PDB entry 7P7O | X-ray diffraction, 1.87 A resolution | chains BBB and CCC of the 3 polymer chains in the assembly

== Chain BBB ==
Name: Urease subunit beta
From: Sporosarcina pasteurii
Notes: EC 3.5.1.5
UniProtKB: P41021 (URE2_SPOPA); numbering as in UniProt (aligned over 5-126)
Chain sequence (122 residues; row label = number of the first residue in the row):
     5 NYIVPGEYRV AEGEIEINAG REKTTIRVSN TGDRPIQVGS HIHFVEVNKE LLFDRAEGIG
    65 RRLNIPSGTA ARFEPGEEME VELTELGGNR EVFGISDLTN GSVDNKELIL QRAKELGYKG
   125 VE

== Chain CCC ==
Name: Urease subunit alpha
From: Sporosarcina pasteurii
Notes: EC 3.5.1.5
UniProtKB: P41020 (URE1_SPOPA); numbering as in UniProt; present here: 1-34, 36-570
Chain sequence (570 residues; each row starts with the number of its first residue):
     1 MKINRQQYAE SYGPTVGDQV RLADTDLWIE VEKDYTTYGD EANFGGGKVL REGMGENGTY
    61 TRTENVLDLL LTNALILDYT GIYKADIGVK DGYIVGIGKG GNPDIMDGVT PNMIVGTATE
   121 VIAAEGKIVT AGGIDTHVHF INPDQVDVAL ANGITTLFGG GTGPAEGSKA TTVTPGPWNI
   181 EKMLKSTEGL PINVGILGKG HGSSIAPIME QIDAGAAGLK IHEDWGATPA SIDRSLTVAD
   241 EADVQVAIHS DTLNEAGFLE DTLRAINGRV IHSFHVEGAG GGHAPDIMAM AGHPNVLPSS
   301 TNPTRPFTVN TIDEHLDMLM VCHHLKQNIP EDVAFADSRI RPETIAAEDI LHDLGIISMM
   361 STDALAMGRA GEMVLRTWQT ADKMKKQRGP LAEEKNGSDN FRAKRYVSKY TINPAIAQGI
   421 AHEVGSIEEG KFADLVLWEP KFFGVKADRV IKGGIIAYAQ IGDPSASIPT PQPVMGRRMY
   481 GTVGDLIHDT NITFMSKSSI QQGVPAKLGL KRRIGTVKNC RNIGKKDMKW NDVTTDIDIN
   541 PETYEVKVDG EVLTCEPVKE LPMAQRYFLF
Not modelled in the structure: 331-337
Sequence notes: insertion (35)
Modified / non-standard residues: K220 (lysine nz-carboxylic acid; KCX)
UniProt features mapped onto this chain:
  - active site: H323 (Proton donor)
  - binding site (Ni(2+)): H137, H139, K220, H249, H275, D363
  - binding site (substrate): H139, A170, H222, H249, A366
  - modified residue: K220 (N6-carboxylysine)
Bound ions: Ni2+ site 1: H137, H139, K220, D363 (together with oxygen atom); Ni2+ site 2: K220, H249, H275 (together with oxygen atom); triethylphosphanuidylgold(1+) Au site 1 near C322 (its only coordinating residue here); triethylphosphanuidylgold(1+) Au site 2 near C555 (its only coordinating residue here)
Small-molecule neighbours:
  - triethylphosphanuidylgold(1+) (AUF), molecule 1: K169, A170, M318, V321, C322, L325, Q327, A366, M367, I468
  - triethylphosphanuidylgold(1+) (AUF), molecule 2: A279, G280, G281, M318, L319, C322, I329, R339, I340, M367
  - triethylphosphanuidylgold(1+) (AUF), molecule 3: Q387, R388, T554, C555, E556
  - oxygen atom (O): H137, H139, K220, H249, H275, G280, D363
What the authors report for this chain:
  - triethylphosphanuidylgold(1+) coordination: C322, C555
  - conformationally variable residues (loop rearrangement, order/disorder transition, side-chain flip): T311 to I340, N540 to E560

== Chain BBB / chain CCC interface ==
Contacting residue pairs - 94 pairs, chain BBB then chain CCC:
  I7(BBB) - R21(CCC)
  V8(BBB) - R21(CCC)  hydrogen bond (backbone-side chain)
  P9(BBB) - A23(CCC)
  P9(BBB) - K441(CCC)
  P9(BBB) - Y567(CCC)
  G10(BBB) - V20(CCC)
  G10(BBB) - R21(CCC)
  G10(BBB) - A23(CCC)  hydrogen bond (backbone-backbone)
  G10(BBB) - P440(CCC)
  G10(BBB) - K441(CCC)
  E11(BBB) - V20(CCC)
  E11(BBB) - R21(CCC)  salt bridge
  E11(BBB) - W28(CCC)
  Y12(BBB) - A9(CCC)
  Y12(BBB) - E10(CCC)
  Y12(BBB) - P14(CCC)
  Y12(BBB) - Q19(CCC)
  Y12(BBB) - V20(CCC)  hydrophobic
  Y12(BBB) - G126(CCC)
  R13(BBB) - D18(CCC)
  R13(BBB) - Q19(CCC)  hydrogen bond (backbone-backbone)
  R13(BBB) - W28(CCC)
  V14(BBB) - Q6(CCC)
  V14(BBB) - A9(CCC)  hydrophobic
  V14(BBB) - D18(CCC)
  A15(BBB) - R5(CCC)
  A15(BBB) - G17(CCC)
  A15(BBB) - D18(CCC)  hydrogen bond (backbone-side chain)
  G17(BBB) - R5(CCC)  hydrogen bond (backbone-backbone)
  E18(BBB) - K2(CCC)
  E18(BBB) - I3(CCC)
  I19(BBB) - K2(CCC)
  I19(BBB) - I3(CCC)  hydrogen bond (backbone-backbone)
  I19(BBB) - R5(CCC)
  I19(BBB) - Y8(CCC)  hydrophobic
  I19(BBB) - T15(CCC)
  I19(BBB) - Y38(CCC)  hydrophobic
  E20(BBB) - M1(CCC)
  E20(BBB) - K2(CCC)
  E20(BBB) - Y38(CCC)
  I21(BBB) - M1(CCC)  hydrogen bond (backbone-backbone)
  I21(BBB) - I3(CCC)  hydrophobic
  I21(BBB) - Y38(CCC)
  I21(BBB) - G39(CCC)
  N22(BBB) - Y38(CCC)  hydrogen bond (backbone-backbone)
  N22(BBB) - G39(CCC)
  R25(BBB) - D40(CCC)  salt bridge
  R25(BBB) - D107(CCC)  salt bridge
  G43(BBB) - G47(CCC)
  G43(BBB) - R51(CCC)
  S44(BBB) - V49(CCC)
  H45(BBB) - G39(CCC)
  H45(BBB) - D40(CCC)  salt bridge
  H45(BBB) - V49(CCC)
  H45(BBB) - M54(CCC)
  H45(BBB) - I105(CCC)
  I46(BBB) - M54(CCC)
  R66(BBB) - G39(CCC)
  R66(BBB) - D40(CCC)  salt bridge
  N68(BBB) - M1(CCC)
  P70(BBB) - M1(CCC)  hydrophobic
  P70(BBB) - I3(CCC)  hydrophobic
  P70(BBB) - Y12(CCC)
  S71(BBB) - Y12(CCC)  hydrogen bond (backbone-side chain)
  S71(BBB) - G39(CCC)
  S71(BBB) - E41(CCC)  hydrogen bond (side chain-backbone)
  S71(BBB) - N43(CCC)  hydrogen bond
  S71(BBB) - V49(CCC)
  G72(BBB) - N43(CCC)
  G72(BBB) - G47(CCC)
  G72(BBB) - K48(CCC)  hydrogen bond (backbone-side chain)
  G72(BBB) - V49(CCC)
  T73(BBB) - G47(CCC)
  L90(BBB) - I105(CCC)
  G91(BBB) - D104(CCC)
  G91(BBB) - I105(CCC)  hydrogen bond (backbone-backbone)
  G91(BBB) - M106(CCC)
  G91(BBB) - D107(CCC)
  G92(BBB) - P103(CCC)
  G92(BBB) - I105(CCC)
  G92(BBB) - M106(CCC)  hydrogen bond (backbone-backbone)
  G92(BBB) - D107(CCC)  hydrogen bond (backbone-side chain)
  N93(BBB) - P103(CCC)  hydrogen bond (backbone-backbone)
  N93(BBB) - D104(CCC)
  R94(BBB) - D104(CCC)  hydrogen bond (backbone-backbone)
  E95(BBB) - D104(CCC)  hydrogen bond (backbone-backbone)
  E95(BBB) - I105(CCC)
  F97(BBB) - E52(CCC)
  F97(BBB) - G53(CCC)
  F97(BBB) - T59(CCC)
  F97(BBB) - D104(CCC)
  G98(BBB) - E52(CCC)
  I99(BBB) - E52(CCC)  hydrogen bond (backbone-side chain)
  I99(BBB) - G53(CCC)
Interface residues without a listed pair, chain BBB (38 interface residues in all): Y6, E16, V96
Interface residues without a listed pair, chain CCC (46 interface residues in all): N4, G13, D24, D26, T37, R566

== Overview ==
Chain BBB and chain CCC form an interface of 38 and 46 residues respectively; the contacts include 19 hydrogen
bonds and 5 salt bridges. Polar contacts include E11(BBB)-R21(CCC), R25(BBB)-D40(CCC) and R25(BBB)-D107(CCC).
Chain CCC binds oxygen atom and 3 copies of triethylphosphanuidylgold(1+). From the paper:
triethylphosphanuidylgold(1+) coordination by C322(CCC) and C555(CCC); conformational variability at T311(CCC)
and N540(CCC).
Chain BBB is Urease subunit beta and chain CCC is Urease subunit alpha, both from Sporosarcina pasteurii; the
structure, X-RAY CRYSTAL STRUCTURE OF SPOROSARCINA PASTEURII UREASE INHIBITED BY THE GOLD(I)-DIPHOSPHINE
COMPOUND Au(PEt3)2Cl, was determined by X-ray diffraction (same publication as 7P7N).
